6F6M - chains A and B; structure by X-ray diffraction, 1.39 A resolution.

[Chain A (and B)]
Protein: Ribonucleotide reductase small subunit
From: Geobacillus kaustophilus (strain HTA426)
Notes: EC 1.17.4.1; chain B of this document is another copy of the same molecule, construct and numbering; everything in this record applies to it too
UniProtKB: Q5KW80 (Q5KW80_GEOKA); residue numbers follow UniProt; this construct covers 1-302
Amino-acid sequence (316 residues; row label = number of the first residue in the row; numbers below 1 keep their minus sign (Met-13 is residue -13)):
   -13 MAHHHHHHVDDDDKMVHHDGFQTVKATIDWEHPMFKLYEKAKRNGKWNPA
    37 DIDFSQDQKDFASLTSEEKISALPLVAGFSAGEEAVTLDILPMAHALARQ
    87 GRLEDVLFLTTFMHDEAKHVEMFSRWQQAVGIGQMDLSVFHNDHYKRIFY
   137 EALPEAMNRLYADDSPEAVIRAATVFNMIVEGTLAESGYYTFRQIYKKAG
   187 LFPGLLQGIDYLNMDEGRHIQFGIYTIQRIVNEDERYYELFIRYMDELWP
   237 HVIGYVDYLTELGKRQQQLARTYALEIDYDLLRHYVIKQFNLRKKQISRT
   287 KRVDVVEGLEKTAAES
Disordered / not traced: -13 to 2, 251-262, 287-302 (chain B: -13 to 2, 287-302)
Sequence notes: initiating methionine (-13); expression tag (-12 to 0); engineered mutation Phe162 (Tyr in Q5KW80)
Bound ions: Mn2+: Glu69, Glu102, His105, Glu202 (together with palmitic acid); Fe2+ site 1: Glu102, Glu167, Glu202, His205 (together with palmitic acid); Fe2+ site 2 near His130 (its only coordinating residue here)

[Interface between chain A and chain B]
Pairs across the interface - 132 pairs, chain A then chain B:
  His3(A) - Tyr136(B)
  His3(A) - Glu137(B)
  His3(A) - Glu141(B)  salt bridge
  His4(A) - Leu74(B)
  His4(A) - Asp75(B)  salt bridge
  His4(A) - Phe135(B)
  His4(A) - Tyr136(B)  hydrogen bond (backbone-backbone)
  His4(A) - Pro140(B)
  Asp5(A) - Tyr136(B)
  Phe7(A) - Ala67(B)  hydrophobic
  Phe7(A) - Glu70(B)
  Phe7(A) - Ala71(B)  hydrophobic
  Phe7(A) - Phe135(B)
  Phe7(A) - Tyr136(B)  hydrophobic
  Gln8(A) - Glu70(B)  hydrogen bond (backbone-side chain)
  Thr9(A) - Ser66(B)
  Thr9(A) - Glu70(B)  hydrogen bond
  Thr9(A) - Val106(B)
  Thr9(A) - Ser110(B)
  Thr9(A) - Gln113(B)
  Val10(A) - Ala63(B)
  Val10(A) - Ser66(B)
  Val10(A) - Ala67(B)
  Val10(A) - Met121(B)
  Val10(A) - Asp122(B)
  Val10(A) - Leu123(B)  hydrogen bond (backbone-backbone)
  Val10(A) - Ser124(B)
  Val10(A) - His127(B)
  Lys11(A) - Met121(B)
  Lys11(A) - Asp122(B)
  Lys11(A) - Ser124(B)
  Ala12(A) - Gly119(B)
  Thr13(A) - Ser110(B)
  Thr13(A) - Gln114(B)
  Thr13(A) - Gly119(B)
  Ile14(A) - Glu107(B)
  Ile14(A) - Ser110(B)  hydrogen bond (backbone-side chain)
  Trp16(A) - Ser110(B)
  Trp16(A) - Arg111(B)
  Trp16(A) - Gln114(B)  hydrogen bond
  Phe21(A) - Arg111(B)
  Tyr24(A) - His100(B)
  Tyr24(A) - Ala103(B)
  Tyr24(A) - Lys104(B)
  Tyr24(A) - Glu107(B)  hydrogen bond
  Glu25(A) - Ala36(B)
  Glu25(A) - Glu107(B)
  Glu25(A) - Arg111(B)  salt bridge
  Lys28(A) - Asn34(B)  hydrogen bond
  Lys28(A) - His100(B)
  Lys28(A) - Glu107(B)  salt bridge
  Arg29(A) - Asn34(B)
  Arg29(A) - Ala36(B)
  Arg29(A) - Asp37(B)  salt bridge
  Lys32(A) - Lys32(B)  hydrogen bond (backbone-side chain)
  Asn34(A) - Lys28(B)  hydrogen bond
  Asn34(A) - Arg29(B)
  Ala36(A) - Glu25(B)
  Ala36(A) - Arg29(B)
  Asp37(A) - Arg29(B)  salt bridge
  Ala63(A) - Val10(B)
  Ser66(A) - Thr9(B)  hydrogen bond (backbone-side chain)
  Ser66(A) - Val10(B)
  Ala67(A) - Phe7(B)  hydrophobic
  Ala67(A) - Val10(B)
  Glu70(A) - Phe7(B)
  Glu70(A) - Gln8(B)  hydrogen bond (side chain-backbone)
  Glu70(A) - Thr9(B)  hydrogen bond
  Glu70(A) - Leu89(B)
  Ala71(A) - Phe7(B)  hydrophobic
  Leu74(A) - Ala84(B)  hydrophobic
  Asp75(A) - His4(B)  salt bridge
  Leu77(A) - Leu77(B)  hydrophobic
  Leu77(A) - Ala80(B)
  Leu77(A) - His81(B)
  Ala80(A) - Leu77(B)
  His81(A) - Leu77(B)
  His81(A) - Tyr147(B)  hydrogen bond
  Ala84(A) - Leu74(B)  hydrophobic
  Val92(A) - Met99(B)  hydrophobic
  Leu93(A) - Ala103(B)  hydrophobic
  Thr96(A) - Met99(B)
  Thr96(A) - His100(B)  hydrogen bond
  Thr96(A) - Ala103(B)
  Thr97(A) - His100(B)
  Met99(A) - Val92(B)  hydrophobic
  Met99(A) - Thr96(B)
  Met99(A) - Met99(B)  hydrophobic
  His100(A) - Tyr24(B)
  His100(A) - Lys28(B)
  His100(A) - Thr96(B)  hydrogen bond
  His100(A) - Thr97(B)
  Ala103(A) - Tyr24(B)
  Ala103(A) - Leu93(B)  hydrophobic
  Ala103(A) - Thr96(B)
  Lys104(A) - Tyr24(B)
  Val106(A) - Thr9(B)
  Glu107(A) - Ile14(B)
  Glu107(A) - Tyr24(B)  hydrogen bond
  Glu107(A) - Glu25(B)
  Glu107(A) - Lys28(B)  salt bridge
  Ser110(A) - Thr9(B)
  Ser110(A) - Thr13(B)
  Ser110(A) - Ile14(B)  hydrogen bond (side chain-backbone)
  Ser110(A) - Trp16(B)
  Arg111(A) - Trp16(B)
  Arg111(A) - Phe21(B)
  Arg111(A) - Glu25(B)  salt bridge
  Gln113(A) - Thr9(B)
  Gln114(A) - Thr13(B)
  Gln114(A) - Trp16(B)  hydrogen bond
  Gly119(A) - Ala12(B)
  Gly119(A) - Thr13(B)
  Met121(A) - Val10(B)
  Met121(A) - Lys11(B)
  Asp122(A) - Val10(B)
  Asp122(A) - Lys11(B)
  Leu123(A) - Val10(B)  hydrogen bond (backbone-backbone)
  Ser124(A) - Val10(B)
  Ser124(A) - Lys11(B)
  His127(A) - Val10(B)
  Phe135(A) - His4(B)
  Phe135(A) - Phe7(B)
  Tyr136(A) - His3(B)
  Tyr136(A) - His4(B)  hydrogen bond (backbone-backbone)
  Tyr136(A) - Asp5(B)
  Tyr136(A) - Phe7(B)  hydrophobic
  Glu137(A) - His3(B)
  Pro140(A) - His4(B)
  Glu141(A) - His3(B)  salt bridge
  Tyr147(A) - His81(B)  hydrogen bond
  Tyr147(A) - Tyr147(B)  hydrophobic
Interface residues without a listed pair, chain A (64 interface residues in all): Gly6, Pro35, Thr73, Leu89, Gln120, Asn144
Interface residues without a listed pair, chain B (63 interface residues in all): Gly6, Pro35, Thr73, Gln120

[Overview]
The interface between chain A and chain B involves 64 residues on one side and 63 on the other, with 22
hydrogen bonds and 10 salt bridges. Among the polar pairs are His3(A)-Glu141(B), His4(A)-Asp75(B) and
Glu25(A)-Arg111(B).
Both chains are Ribonucleotide reductase small subunit (Geobacillus kaustophilus (strain HTA426)). Entry 6F6M
(R2-like ligand-binding oxidase Y162F mutant with anaerobically reconstituted Mn/Fe cofactor) was determined
by X-ray diffraction together with 6F65, 6F6B and 6F6L from the same study.
